PDB entry 9BLA | X-ray diffraction, 3.00 A resolution | chains A and B of the 4 polymer chains in the assembly

Chain A:
Protein: MHC class I antigen
From: Homo sapiens
UniProtKB: A0A411J078 (A0A411J078_HUMAN); residues 1-276 here correspond to UniProt positions 25-300 (UniProt number = residue number + 24)
Sequence (276 residues; each row starts with the number of its first residue):
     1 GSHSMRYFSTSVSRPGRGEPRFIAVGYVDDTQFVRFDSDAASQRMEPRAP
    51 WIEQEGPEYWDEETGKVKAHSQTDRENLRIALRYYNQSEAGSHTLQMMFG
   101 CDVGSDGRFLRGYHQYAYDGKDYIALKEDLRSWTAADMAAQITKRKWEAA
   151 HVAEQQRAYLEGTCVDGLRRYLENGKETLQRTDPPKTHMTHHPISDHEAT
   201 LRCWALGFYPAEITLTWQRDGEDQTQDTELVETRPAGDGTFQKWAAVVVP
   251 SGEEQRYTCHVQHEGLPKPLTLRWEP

Chain B:
Protein: Beta-2-microglobulin
From: Homo sapiens
UniProtKB: P61769 (B2MG_HUMAN); residues 1-99 here correspond to UniProt positions 21-119 (UniProt number = residue number + 20)
Sequence (100 residues; row label = number of the first residue in the row; numbering starts at 0):
     0 MIQRTPKIQVYSRHPAENGKSNFLNCYVSGFHPSDIEVDLLKNGERIEKV
    50 EHSDLSFSKDWSFYLLYYTEFTPTEKDEYACRVNHVTLSQPKIVKWDRDM
Construct notes: initiating methionine (0)
Disulfide bonds: Cys-25/Cys-80
Curated features (UniProtKB/Swiss-Prot):
  - modified residue: Gln-2 (Pyrrolidone carboxylic acid)
  - glycosylation: Ile-1 (N-linked (Glc) (glycation) isoleucine), Lys-19 (N-linked (Glc) (glycation) lysine), Lys-41 (N-linked (Glc) (glycation) lysine), Lys-48 (N-linked (Glc) (glycation) lysine), Lys-58 (N-linked (Glc) (glycation) lysine), Lys-91 (N-linked (Glc) (glycation) lysine), Lys-94 (N-linked (Glc) (glycation) lysine)

Interface between chain A and chain B:
Contacting residue pairs - 57 pairs, chain A then chain B:
  Arg-6(A) / Lys-58(B)
  Phe-8(A) / Ser-55(B)
  Phe-8(A) / Phe-56(B)  hydrophobic
  Ser-9(A) / Phe-56(B)
  Thr-10(A) / Leu-54(B)
  Thr-10(A) / Phe-56(B)
  Thr-10(A) / Phe-62(B)
  Val-12(A) / Ser-33(B)
  Ile-23(A) / Leu-54(B)
  Val-25(A) / Asp-53(B)
  Val-25(A) / Leu-54(B)
  Val-25(A) / Ser-55(B)
  Tyr-27(A) / Ser-55(B)
  Tyr-27(A) / Tyr-63(B)  hydrogen bond
  Gln-32(A) / Asp-53(B)  hydrogen bond
  Arg-35(A) / Asp-53(B)  salt bridge
  Arg-48(A) / Asp-53(B)  salt bridge
  Thr-94(A) / His-31(B)
  Thr-94(A) / Phe-62(B)
  Gln-96(A) / His-31(B)
  Gln-96(A) / Phe-56(B)
  Gln-96(A) / Trp-60(B)  hydrogen bond (side chain-backbone)
  Gln-96(A) / Phe-62(B)
  Met-97(A) / Phe-56(B)
  Met-98(A) / Trp-60(B)  hydrophobic
  Gln-115(A) / Trp-60(B)
  Tyr-116(A) / Trp-60(B)
  Ala-117(A) / Trp-60(B)  hydrophobic
  Asp-119(A) / Met-0(B)
  Asp-119(A) / His-31(B)
  Gly-120(A) / His-31(B)  hydrogen bond (backbone-side chain)
  Gly-120(A) / Trp-60(B)
  Lys-121(A) / Ile-1(B)
  Asp-122(A) / Trp-60(B)  hydrogen bond
  Thr-190(A) / Met-99(B)  hydrogen bond (side chain-backbone)
  His-192(A) / Asp-98(B)  hydrogen bond (side chain-backbone)
  His-192(A) / Met-99(B)
  Arg-202(A) / Met-99(B)  hydrogen bond (side chain-backbone)
  Trp-204(A) / Met-99(B)  hydrogen bond (side chain-backbone)
  Leu-206(A) / Pro-14(B)  hydrophobic
  Val-231(A) / Gln-8(B)
  Glu-232(A) / Lys-6(B)  salt bridge
  Glu-232(A) / Gln-8(B)  hydrogen bond (backbone-side chain)
  Glu-232(A) / Tyr-26(B)
  Glu-232(A) / Ser-28(B)  hydrogen bond
  Arg-234(A) / Gln-8(B)  hydrogen bond
  Arg-234(A) / Tyr-10(B)
  Pro-235(A) / Tyr-10(B)  hydrogen bond (backbone-side chain)
  Pro-235(A) / Asn-24(B)
  Pro-235(A) / Tyr-26(B)
  Ala-236(A) / Arg-12(B)  hydrogen bond (backbone-side chain)
  Ala-236(A) / Asn-24(B)  hydrogen bond (backbone-side chain)
  Gly-237(A) / Arg-12(B)  hydrogen bond (backbone-side chain)
  Asp-238(A) / His-13(B)  salt bridge
  Gln-242(A) / Tyr-10(B)
  Gln-242(A) / Ser-11(B)  hydrogen bond (side chain-backbone)
  Gln-242(A) / Arg-12(B)  hydrogen bond (side chain-backbone)
Also at the interface, not in a pair above, chain A (38 interface residues in all): Ser-92, Thr-233, Trp-244
Also at the interface, not in a pair above, chain B (28 interface residues in all): Pro-32, Asp-34, Asp-59, Leu-65

Overview:
The interface between chain A and chain B involves 38 residues on one side and 28 on the other; the contacts
include 18 hydrogen bonds and 4 salt bridges. Among the polar pairs are Arg-35(A)/Asp-53(B),
Arg-48(A)/Asp-53(B) and Glu-232(A)/Lys-6(B).
Chain A is MHC class I antigen and chain B is Beta-2-microglobulin, both from Homo sapiens; the structure,
KIR3DL1*086 in complex with HLA-A*24:02 presenting the NEF peptide, was determined by X-ray diffraction
together with 9BL2, 9BL3, 9BL4, 9BL5, 9BL6 and 9BL9 from the same study.
